Entry 2ZGG (X-ray diffraction, 2.00 A resolution); this record covers chain A.

Chain A:
Protein: 3 repeat synthetic ankyrin
Chain sequence (92 residues; each row starts with the number of its first residue):
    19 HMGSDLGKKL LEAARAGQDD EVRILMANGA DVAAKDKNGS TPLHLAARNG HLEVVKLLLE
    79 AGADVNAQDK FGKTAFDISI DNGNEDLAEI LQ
Disordered / not traced: 19-22
Ion coordination: Cd2+: Glu30, Gln36, Glu39; Co2+ site 1 near Asp37 (its only coordinating residue here); Co2+ site 2 near His69 (its only coordinating residue here)

Overview:
Glu30, Gln36 and Glu39 coordinate Cd2+.
Chain A is 3 repeat synthetic ankyrin; the structure, Asn-hydroxylation stabilises the ankyrin repeat domain
fold, was determined by X-ray diffraction together with 2ZGD from the same study.
